5D39 - chains A and N of the 8 polymer chains in the assembly; structure by X-ray diffraction, 3.20 A resolution.

[Chain A]
Molecule: Signal transducer and activator of transcription 6
Source organism: Homo sapiens
Reference sequence: P42226 (STAT6_HUMAN); residue numbers follow UniProt; this construct covers 123-658
Amino-acid sequence (539 residues; numbered 120 to 658; the number before each row is that of its first residue):
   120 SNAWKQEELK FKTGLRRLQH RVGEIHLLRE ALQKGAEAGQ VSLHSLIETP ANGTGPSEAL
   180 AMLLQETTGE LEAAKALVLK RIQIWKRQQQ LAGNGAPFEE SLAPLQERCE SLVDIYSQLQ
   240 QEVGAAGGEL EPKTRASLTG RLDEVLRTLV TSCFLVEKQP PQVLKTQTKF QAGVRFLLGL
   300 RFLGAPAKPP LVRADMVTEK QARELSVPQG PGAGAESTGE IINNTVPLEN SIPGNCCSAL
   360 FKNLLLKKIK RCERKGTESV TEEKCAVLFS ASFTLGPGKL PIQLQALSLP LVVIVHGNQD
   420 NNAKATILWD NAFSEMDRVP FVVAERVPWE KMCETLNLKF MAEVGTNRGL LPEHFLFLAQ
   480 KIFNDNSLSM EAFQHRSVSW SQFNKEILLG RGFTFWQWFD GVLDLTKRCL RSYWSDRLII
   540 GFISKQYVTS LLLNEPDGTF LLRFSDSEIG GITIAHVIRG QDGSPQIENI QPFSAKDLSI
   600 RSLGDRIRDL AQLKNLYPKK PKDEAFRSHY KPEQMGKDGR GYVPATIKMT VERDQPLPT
Disordered / not traced: 120-124, 152-177, 303-304, 325-334, 652-658
Sequence notes: expression tag (120-122)
Modified / non-standard residues: Tyr641 (O-phosphotyrosine; PTR)
Curated features (UniProtKB/Swiss-Prot):
  - modified residue: Tyr641 (Phosphotyrosine)
  - natural variant: Ala321 (A321V: Does not affect DNA-binding transcription factor activity), Glu372 (E372K: In HIES6), Glu382 (E382Q: In HIES6), Asp419 (D419A: In HIES6; D419G: In HIES6; D419H: In HIES6; D419N: In HIES6; D419Y: In HIES6), Asp519 (D519H: In HIES6), Lys595 (K595R: In HIES6), Pro643 (P643R: In HIES6)
  - mutagenesis: Tyr641 (Y641F: Abolishes phosphorylation. Loss of DNA-binding transcription factor activity)
From the paper describing this entry:
  - binding site for the 21-nt DNA strand: His415
  - mutagenesis - H415N (7.5-fold): increased binding to M67
  - mutagenesis - H415N (3.8-fold): increased binding to T1
  - mutagenesis - H415N: increased signaling in response to N3 site DNA
  - mutagenesis - H415A: abolished signaling in response to N3
  - specificity-determining residues: His415
  - specificity-determining residues: Asn417 (proposed by the authors, not directly observed)
  - mutagenesis - H415N (Kd 2.2 uM): decreased binding to CS4
  - mutagenesis - H415N (Kd 2.2 uM): decreased binding to IHG
  - mutagenesis - H415N: decreased signaling in response to N4 site DNA
  - mutagenesis - H415A: abolished signaling in response to N4 site DNAs
  - mutagenesis - K288A, K367A/K369A: decreased signaling
  - mutagenesis - K284A, K284D, K288D, K367D/K369D, H415A, Q418A: abolished signaling in response to IL-4
  - disease-associated variants - E372K, E377K, D419A, D419G, D419H: increased signaling (citing earlier work)
  - mutagenesis - S407A, S407E: decreased signaling in response to IL-4
  - mutagenesis - S407E: decreased signaling in response to antiviral signaling pathways
  - mutagenesis - K284A, K284D, K288D, K367D/K369D, H415A, Q418A: abolished binding to CS4
  - mutagenesis - S407A, S407E: decreased expression

[Chain N]
Molecule: 21-nt DNA strand
Sequence (21 nucleotides; each row starts with the number of its first residue):
     1 TCTGTCTTCC AGGAAATCCA T

[How chain A and chain N interact]
Pairs across the interface (10):
  Lys367(A) - DT8(N)  salt bridge to the phosphate
  Arg370(A) - DT7(N)  salt bridge to the phosphate
  Ser378(A) - DC6(N)  phosphate contact
  Val379(A) - DC6(N)  hydrogen bond to the phosphate
  Val414(A) - DT7(N)  phosphate contact
  Val414(A) - DT8(N)  phosphate contact
  His415(A) - DT7(N)  base contact
  His415(A) - DT8(N)  base contact
  Asn417(A) - DT7(N)  hydrogen bond to the base
  Gln418(A) - DT7(N)  hydrogen bond to the phosphate
Interface residues without a listed pair, chain N (4 interface residues in all): DC9

[Summary]
8 residues of chain A face 4 of chain N across their interface, with 3 hydrogen bonds and 2 salt bridges.
Among the polar pairs are Asn417(A)-DT7(N), Val379(A)-DC6(N) and Gln418(A)-DT7(N). From the paper: a binding
site for the 21-nt DNA strand at His415(A); K284A, K284D and K288D of chain A, among others, abolish signaling
in response to IL-4; 16 substitutions were tested in all.
Chain A is Signal transducer and activator of transcription 6 (Homo sapiens) and chain N is a 21-nt DNA
strand; the structure, Transcription factor-DNA complex, was determined by X-ray diffraction together with
4Y5U and 4Y5W from the same study.
